PDB entry 1NT2 | X-ray diffraction, 2.90 A resolution | chains A and B

== Chain A ==
Name: Fibrillarin-like pre-rRNA processing protein
Organism: Archaeoglobus fulgidus
UniProtKB: O28192 (FLPA_ARCFU); residue numbers follow UniProt; this construct covers 1-210
Sequence (210 residues; each row starts with the number of its first residue):
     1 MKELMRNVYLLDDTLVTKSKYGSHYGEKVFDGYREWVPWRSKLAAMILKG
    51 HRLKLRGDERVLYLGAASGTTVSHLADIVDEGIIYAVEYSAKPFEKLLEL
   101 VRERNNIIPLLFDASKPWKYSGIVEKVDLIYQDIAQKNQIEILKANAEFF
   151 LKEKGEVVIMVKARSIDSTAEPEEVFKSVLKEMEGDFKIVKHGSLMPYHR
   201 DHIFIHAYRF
Disordered / not traced: 1
Small-molecule neighbours: S-adenosylmethionine (SAM): Arg-40, Lys-42, Tyr-63, Gly-65, Ala-67, Ser-68, Thr-70, Thr-71, Val-87, Glu-88, Tyr-89, Ser-90, Phe-112, Asp-113, Ala-114, Ser-115, Asp-133, Ile-134, Ala-135, Gln-136, Ile-142

== Chain B ==
Name: conserved hypothetical protein
Organism: Archaeoglobus fulgidus
UniProtKB: O28191 (O28191_ARCFU); residues 12-269 here correspond to UniProt positions 4-261 (UniProt number = residue number - 8)
Sequence (258 residues; row label = number of the first residue in the row):
    12 LRYNLWFGVYDGKEIKLSENFEESFLKAENPSPLPFNVSEVGAKALGKDY
    62 YRILRKTALAVSEKMVEKELRREDRYVVALVKALEEIDESINMLNEKLED
   112 IRAVKESEITEKFEKKIRELRELRRDVEREIEEVMEKIAPNMTELVGAKV
   162 AAKLLERAGSMERLVRLPASKIQVIGAEKSLYKAFARMKKGKKAKIPKHG
   212 IIFLHPFIRTLPKAKRGKMARFLAAKLAIAAKIDYFRGEIDESLYESIRR
   262 RYEELRRK
Disordered / not traced: 190-209, 268-269

== Chain A / chain B interface ==
Residue-residue contacts - 60 pairs, chain A then chain B:
  Arg-60(A) / Tyr-62(B)  hydrogen bond
  Ile-83(A) / Tyr-62(B)  hydrophobic
  Tyr-85(A) / Tyr-62(B)
  Tyr-89(A) / Glu-173(B)
  Tyr-89(A) / Arg-177(B)  hydrogen bond (backbone-side chain)
  Ser-90(A) / Glu-173(B)
  Ala-91(A) / Met-76(B)  hydrophobic
  Ala-91(A) / Glu-80(B)
  Ala-91(A) / Glu-173(B)  hydrogen bond (backbone-side chain)
  Phe-94(A) / Ser-73(B)
  Glu-95(A) / Val-77(B)
  Glu-95(A) / Leu-81(B)
  Leu-98(A) / Leu-70(B)  hydrophobic
  Leu-98(A) / Ser-73(B)
  Leu-98(A) / Glu-74(B)
  Leu-98(A) / Val-77(B)  hydrophobic
  Val-101(A) / Arg-66(B)  hydrogen bond (backbone-side chain)
  Val-101(A) / Leu-70(B)  hydrophobic
  Arg-102(A) / Arg-66(B)  hydrogen bond (backbone-side chain)
  Arg-102(A) / Glu-74(B)  salt bridge
  Arg-104(A) / Arg-66(B)  hydrogen bond (backbone-side chain)
  Asn-105(A) / Arg-66(B)
  Ile-107(A) / Arg-66(B)
  Ile-108(A) / Leu-65(B)  hydrophobic
  Ile-108(A) / Arg-66(B)
  Ile-108(A) / Ala-69(B)  hydrophobic
  Pro-109(A) / Ala-69(B)
  Pro-109(A) / Leu-70(B)
  Pro-109(A) / Ser-73(B)
  Leu-110(A) / Phe-36(B)  hydrophobic
  Leu-111(A) / Ser-73(B)
  Leu-111(A) / Met-76(B)  hydrophobic
  Leu-111(A) / Phe-247(B)
  Phe-112(A) / Leu-37(B)  hydrophobic
  Phe-112(A) / Lys-243(B)
  Phe-112(A) / Phe-247(B)  hydrophobic
  Asp-113(A) / Arg-177(B)
  Lys-116(A) / Arg-177(B)  hydrogen bond (side chain-backbone)
  Lys-116(A) / Pro-179(B)
  Trp-118(A) / Ala-39(B)
  Trp-118(A) / Asn-41(B)
  Lys-119(A) / Ala-39(B)
  Lys-119(A) / Val-176(B)
  Lys-119(A) / Lys-243(B)
  Ser-121(A) / Asn-41(B)  hydrogen bond (side chain-backbone)
  Ser-121(A) / Leu-45(B)
  Gly-122(A) / Asn-15(B)
  Gly-122(A) / Leu-16(B)
  Gly-122(A) / Trp-17(B)  hydrogen bond (backbone-backbone)
  Gly-122(A) / Ala-39(B)
  Gly-122(A) / Asn-41(B)
  Gly-122(A) / Val-49(B)
  Ile-123(A) / Phe-36(B)  hydrophobic
  Ile-123(A) / Ala-39(B)  hydrophobic
  Glu-125(A) / Ser-50(B)  hydrogen bond
  Glu-125(A) / Tyr-62(B)  hydrogen bond
  Lys-126(A) / Leu-45(B)
  Lys-126(A) / Asn-48(B)
  Phe-149(A) / Ser-43(B)
  Phe-149(A) / Pro-44(B)
Interface residues without a listed pair, chain A (32 interface residues in all): Tyr-120, Val-124, Glu-148
Interface residues without a listed pair, chain B (34 interface residues in all): Glu-40, Pro-42, Val-72, Leu-178

== In short ==
32 residues of chain A face 34 of chain B across their interface; the contacts include 11 hydrogen bonds and 1
salt bridge. Polar contacts include Arg-102(A)/Glu-74(B), Arg-60(A)/Tyr-62(B) and Tyr-89(A)/Arg-177(B).
Ligands of chain A: S-adenosylmethionine.
Here chain A is Fibrillarin-like pre-rRNA processing protein and chain B is conserved hypothetical protein,
both from Archaeoglobus fulgidus. Entry 1NT2 (Crystal structure of fibrillarin/NOP5P complex) was determined
by X-ray diffraction.
